PDB entry 5C7K | X-ray diffraction, 4.60 A resolution (low resolution: residue-level contacts below are approximate; hydrogen-bond / salt-bridge calls are withheld) | chains A and B of the 6 polymer chains in the assembly

# Chain A
Protein: Antibody Fab PGT128 heavy chain
From: Homo sapiens
UniProtKB: S6B291 (S6B291_HUMAN); the construct has insertions or renumbered stretches relative to UniProt, so the offset changes along the chain: 106-127 = UniProt 129-150; 130-155 = UniProt 151-176; 163-170 = UniProt 179-186; 172-181 = UniProt 187-196; 3 more segments
Amino-acid sequence (239 residues; numbered 1 to 231 plus 22 insertion-coded residues; 14 numbers in that range are skipped by the numbering (no residue carries them; nothing is unmodelled there); the number before each row is that of its first residue; a row labelled like 35A-35B holds insertion residues (35A, then the next letters in order)):
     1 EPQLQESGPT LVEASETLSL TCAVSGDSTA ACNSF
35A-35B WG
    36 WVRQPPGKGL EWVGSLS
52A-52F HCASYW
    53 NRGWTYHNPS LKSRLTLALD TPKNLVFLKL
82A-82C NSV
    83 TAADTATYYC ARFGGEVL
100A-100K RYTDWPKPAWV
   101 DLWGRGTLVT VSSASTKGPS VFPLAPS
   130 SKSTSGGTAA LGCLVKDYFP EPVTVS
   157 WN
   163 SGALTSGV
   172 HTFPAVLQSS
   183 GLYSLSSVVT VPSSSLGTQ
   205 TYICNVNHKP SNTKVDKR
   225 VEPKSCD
Disordered / not traced: 1, 130-133, 228-231
Disulfide bonds: Cys22-Cys92, Cys32-Cys52B, Cys142-Cys208

# Chain B
Protein: Antibody Fab PGT128 light chain
From: Homo sapiens
UniProtKB: C6KXN3 (C6KXN3_HUMAN); the construct lacks a stretch of the UniProt sequence and is renumbered around it, so the offset changes along the chain: 98-106 = UniProt 117-125; 107-168 = UniProt 127-188; 170-200 = UniProt 189-219; 203-215 = UniProt 220-232
Amino-acid sequence (211 residues; each row starts with the number of its first residue; note: 6 numbers in that range are skipped by the numbering (no residue carries them; nothing is unmodelled there)):
     1 QSALTQPPS
    11 ASGSPGQSIT ISCTGTS
    30 NNFVSWYQQH AGKAPKLVIY DVNKRPSGVP DRFSGSKSGN TASLTVSGLQ TDDEAVYYCG
    90 SLVGNW
   95A D
    96 VIFGGGTKLT V
  106A L
   107 GQPKAAPSVT LFPPSSEELQ ANKATLVCLI SDFYPGAVTV AWKADSSPVK AGVETTTPSK
   167 QS
   170 NNKYAASSYL SLTPEQWKSH RSYSCQVTHE G
   203 STVEKTVAPT ECS
Disordered / not traced: 1-3, 212-215
Disulfide bonds: Cys23-Cys88, Cys134-Cys194

# How chain A and chain B interact
Pairs across the interface (61; chain A residue first):
  Gln39(A) - Gln38(B)
  Gln39(A) - Tyr87(B)
  Gly42(A) - Thr163(B)
  Lys43(A) - Tyr87(B)
  Gly44(A) - Tyr87(B)
  Leu45(A) - Tyr87(B)
  Leu45(A) - Phe98(B)
  Trp47(A) - Asp95A(B)
  Trp47(A) - Val96(B)
  Tyr58(A) - Trp95(B)
  Pro61(A) - Asp95A(B)
  Tyr91(A) - Gln38(B)
  Tyr91(A) - Lys42(B)
  Tyr91(A) - Ala43(B)
  Tyr91(A) - Pro44(B)
  Glu98(A) - Phe32(B)
  Trp100E(A) - Asn94(B)
  Trp100E(A) - Trp95(B)
  Lys100G(A) - Leu91(B)
  Pro100H(A) - Leu91(B)
  Ala100I(A) - Phe32(B)
  Ala100I(A) - Leu91(B)
  Ala100I(A) - Val96(B)
  Trp100J(A) - Phe32(B)
  Trp100J(A) - Ser34(B)
  Trp100J(A) - Tyr36(B)
  Trp100J(A) - Leu46(B)
  Trp100J(A) - Tyr49(B)
  Trp100J(A) - Asp50(B)
  Val100K(A) - Tyr36(B)
  Val100K(A) - Leu46(B)
  Trp103(A) - Tyr36(B)
  Trp103(A) - Pro44(B)
  Gly104(A) - Ala43(B)
  Val121(A) - Glu123(B)
  Phe122(A) - Ser121(B)
  Phe122(A) - Glu123(B)
  Phe122(A) - Glu124(B)
  Pro123(A) - Ser121(B)
  Leu124(A) - Phe118(B)
  Ala125(A) - Phe118(B)
  Pro126(A) - Phe118(B)
  Ala139(A) - Phe118(B)
  Leu140(A) - Phe118(B)
  Lys145(A) - Lys129(B)
  His172(A) - Gln167(B)
  Phe174(A) - Leu135(B)
  Phe174(A) - Ile136(B)
  Phe174(A) - Ala174(B)
  Phe174(A) - Ala175(B)
  Phe174(A) - Ser176(B)
  Pro175(A) - Ser165(B)
  Val177(A) - Thr162(B)
  Val177(A) - Tyr178(B)
  Leu178(A) - Glu160(B)
  Gln179(A) - Glu160(B)
  Ser180(A) - Glu160(B)
  Leu187(A) - Tyr178(B)
  Ser188(A) - Leu135(B)
  Ser188(A) - Tyr178(B)
  Lys221(A) - Glu123(B)
Interface residues without a listed pair, chain A (46 interface residues in all): Glu46, His59, Phe95, Asp101, Arg105, Gly141, Leu143, Ser186, Val190
Interface residues without a listed pair, chain B (38 interface residues in all): Lys45, Gly100, Pro119, Val133, Ser137

# Overview
The interface between chain A and chain B involves 46 residues on one side and 38 on the other.
Here chain A is Antibody Fab PGT128 heavy chain and chain B is Antibody Fab PGT128 light chain, both from Homo
sapiens. Entry 5C7K (Crystal structure BG505 SOSIP gp140 HIV-1 Env trimer bound to broadly neutralizing
antibodies PGT128 and 8ANC195) was determined by X-ray diffraction.
